6F9C - chains F and H of the 12 polymer chains in the assembly; structure by electron microscopy, 8.00 A resolution (low resolution: residue-level contacts below are approximate; hydrogen-bond / salt-bridge calls are withheld).

[Chain F (and H)]
Name: Glycoprotein
Source organism: Rift valley fever virus
Notes: chain H of this document is another copy of the same molecule, construct and numbering; everything in this record applies to it too
UniProtKB: A2T072 (A2T072_RVFV); numbering as in UniProt (aligned over 691-1118)
Amino-acid sequence (431 residues; row label = number of the first residue in the row):
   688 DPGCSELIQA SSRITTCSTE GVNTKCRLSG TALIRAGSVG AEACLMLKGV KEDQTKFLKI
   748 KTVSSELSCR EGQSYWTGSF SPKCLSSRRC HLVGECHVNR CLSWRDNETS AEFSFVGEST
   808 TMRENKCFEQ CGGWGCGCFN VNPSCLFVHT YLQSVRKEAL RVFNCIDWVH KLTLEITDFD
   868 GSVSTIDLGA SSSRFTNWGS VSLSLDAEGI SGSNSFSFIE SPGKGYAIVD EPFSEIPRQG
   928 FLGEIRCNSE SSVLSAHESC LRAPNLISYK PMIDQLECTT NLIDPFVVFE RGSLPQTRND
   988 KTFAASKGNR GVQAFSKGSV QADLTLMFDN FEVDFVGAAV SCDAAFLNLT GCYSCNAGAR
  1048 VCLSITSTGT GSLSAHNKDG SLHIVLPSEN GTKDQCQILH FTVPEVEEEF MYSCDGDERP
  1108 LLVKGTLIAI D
Sequence notes: expression tag (688-690)
What the authors report for this chain:
  - post-translational modification sites: N794, N1035 (proposed by the authors, not directly observed)

[Chain F / chain H interface]
Contacting residue pairs - 11 pairs, chain F then chain H:
  L789(F) - N935(H)
  L789(F) - S939(H)
  L789(F) - S946(H)
  E816(F) - S936(H)
  P830(F) - S938(H)
  L953(F) - R757(H)
  E964(F) - R881(H)
  T966(F) - S879(H)
  T966(F) - R881(H)
  N968(F) - R757(H)
  N968(F) - A877(H)
Other interface residues (no listed pair), chain F (10 interface residues in all): V785, S955, K957
Other interface residues (no listed pair), chain H (12 interface residues in all): D874, H944, N996

[Summary]
10 residues of chain F and 12 residues of chain H are in contact. The paper reports modification sites N794(F)
and N1035(F).
Chain F and chain H are both Glycoprotein (Rift valley fever virus); the structure, Model of the Rift Valley
fever virus glycoprotein hexamer type 1, was determined by electron microscopy (same publication as 6F8P,
6F9B, 6F9D, 6F9E and 6F9F).
